7UWS - chains F and H of the 20 polymer chains in the assembly; structure by electron microscopy, 3.47 A resolution.

# Chain F
Protein: Nucleoprotein
Source organism: Vesicular stomatitis virus
Reference sequence: P03521 (NCAP_VSIVA); residue numbers follow UniProt; this construct covers 1-422
Chain sequence (422 residues; row label = number of the first residue in the row):
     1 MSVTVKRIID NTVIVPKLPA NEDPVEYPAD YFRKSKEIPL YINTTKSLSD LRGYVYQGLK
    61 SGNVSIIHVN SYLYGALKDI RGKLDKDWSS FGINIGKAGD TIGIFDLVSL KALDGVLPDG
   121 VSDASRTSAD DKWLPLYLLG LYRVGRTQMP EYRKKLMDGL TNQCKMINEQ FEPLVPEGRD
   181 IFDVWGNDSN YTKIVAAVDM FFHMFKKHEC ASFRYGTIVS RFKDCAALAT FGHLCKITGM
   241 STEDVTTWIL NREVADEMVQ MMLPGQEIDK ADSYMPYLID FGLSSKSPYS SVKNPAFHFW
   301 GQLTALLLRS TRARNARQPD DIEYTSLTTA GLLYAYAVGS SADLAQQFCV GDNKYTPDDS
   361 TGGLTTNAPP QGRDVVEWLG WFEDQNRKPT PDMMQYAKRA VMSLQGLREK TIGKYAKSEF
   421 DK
Curated features (UniProtKB/Swiss-Prot):
  - binding site (RNA): Arg-143, Tyr-152, Lys-206, Arg-214, Lys-286, Arg-317, Arg-408
From the paper describing this entry:
  - self-association interface (contacts with another copy of this molecule): Ser-2 to Val-25

# Chain H
Molecule: 381-nt RNA strand
Source organism: Vesicular stomatitis virus
Sequence (381 nucleotides; each row starts with the number of its first residue):
   101 UUUUUUUUUU UUUUUUUUUU UUUUUUUUUU UUUUUUUUUU UUUUUUUUUU UUUUUUUUUU
   161 UUUUUUUUUU UUUUUUUUUU UUUUUUUUUU UUUUUUUUUU UUUUUUUUUU UUUUUUUUUU
   221 UUUUUUUUUU UUUUUUUUUU UUUUUUUUUU UUUUUUUUUU UUUUUUUUUU UUUUUUUUUU
   281 UUUUUUUUUU UUUUUUUUUU UUUUUUUUUU UUUUUUUUUU UUUUUUUUUU UUUUUUUUUU
   341 UUUUUUUUUU UUUUUUUUUU UUUUUUUUUU UUUUUUUUUU UUUUUUUUUU UUUUUUUUUU
   401 UUUUUUUUUU UUUUUUUUUU UUUUUUUUUU UUUUUUUUUU UUUUUUUUUU UUUUUUUUUU
   461 UUUUUUUUUU UUUUUUUUUU U
Not modelled in the structure: 134-446

# Chain F / chain H interface
Contacting residue pairs (37):
  Asp-23(F) / U465(H)  phosphate contact
  Arg-143(F) / U471(H)  salt bridge to the phosphate
  Met-149(F) / U469(H)  base contact
  Tyr-152(F) / U469(H)  sugar contact
  Tyr-152(F) / U471(H)  hydrogen bond to the phosphate
  Lys-155(F) / U471(H)  salt bridge to the phosphate
  Gln-163(F) / U472(H)  base contact
  Lys-206(F) / U473(H)  sugar contact
  Ala-211(F) / U472(H)  base contact
  Arg-214(F) / U472(H)  sugar contact
  Arg-214(F) / U473(H)  hydrogen bond to the phosphate
  Tyr-215(F) / U472(H)  sugar contact
  Ile-218(F) / U471(H)  base contact
  Ile-218(F) / U473(H)  phosphate contact
  Asp-224(F) / U465(H)  hydrogen bond to the sugar
  Asp-224(F) / U466(H)  hydrogen bond to the sugar
  Asp-224(F) / U467(H)  phosphate contact
  Cys-225(F) / U467(H)  hydrogen bond to the phosphate
  Ala-226(F) / U467(H)  hydrogen bond to the phosphate
  Ile-279(F) / U465(H)  sugar contact
  Lys-286(F) / U465(H)  salt bridge to the phosphate
  Lys-286(F) / U466(H)  salt bridge to the phosphate
  Ser-287(F) / U466(H)  hydrogen bond to the phosphate
  Ser-290(F) / U466(H)  hydrogen bond to the phosphate
  Ser-290(F) / U467(H)  phosphate contact
  Ser-291(F) / U467(H)  hydrogen bond to the phosphate
  Val-292(F) / U466(H)  sugar contact
  Val-292(F) / U467(H)  hydrogen bond to the phosphate
  His-298(F) / U467(H)  sugar contact
  His-298(F) / U468(H)  salt bridge to the phosphate
  Arg-312(F) / U468(H)  salt bridge to the phosphate
  Asn-315(F) / U468(H)  sugar contact
  Asn-315(F) / U470(H)  phosphate contact
  Ala-316(F) / U468(H)  phosphate contact
  Arg-317(F) / U467(H)  base contact
  Arg-408(F) / U469(H)  hydrogen bond to the base
  Arg-408(F) / U470(H)  salt bridge to the phosphate
Interface residues without a listed pair, chain F (32 interface residues in all): Arg-146, Met-166, Lys-207, Ser-212, Val-219, Ser-285
Interface residues without a listed pair, chain H (10 interface residues in all): U474

# Overview
The interface between chain F and chain H involves 32 residues on one side and 10 on the other; the contacts
include 11 hydrogen bonds and 7 salt bridges. Among the polar pairs are Arg-408(F)/U469(H), Asp-224(F)/U465(H)
and Asp-224(F)/U466(H). From UniProt: 7 RNA-binding residues on chain F. From the paper: a self-association
interface involving Ser-2(F).
Chain F is Nucleoprotein and chain H is a 381-nt RNA strand, both from Vesicular stomatitis virus; the
structure, Atomic model of the partial VSV nucleocapsid, was determined by electron microscopy.
